7S4M - chains G and H of the 12 polymer chains in the assembly; structure by electron microscopy, 2.42 A resolution.

== Chain G ==
Protein: Ammonia monooxygenase/methane monooxygenase, subunit C family protein
From: Methylocystis sp. ATCC 49242
Amino-acid sequence (241 residues; row label = number of the first residue in the row):
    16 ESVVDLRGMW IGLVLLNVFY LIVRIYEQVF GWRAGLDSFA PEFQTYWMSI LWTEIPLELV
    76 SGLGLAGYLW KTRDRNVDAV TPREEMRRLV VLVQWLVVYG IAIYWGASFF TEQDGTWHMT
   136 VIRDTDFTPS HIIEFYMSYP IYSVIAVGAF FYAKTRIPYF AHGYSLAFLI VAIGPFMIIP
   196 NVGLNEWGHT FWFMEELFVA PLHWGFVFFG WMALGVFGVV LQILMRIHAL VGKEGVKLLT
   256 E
Bound ions: Cu ion: D129, H133, H146
Ligand contacts:
  - 1,2-dihexanoyl-sn-glycero-3-phosphocholine (HXG), molecule 1: G23, M24, G27, L80, Y83, T87, R102, V106, Q109, W110, V113, I160, Y167, R171
  - 1,2-dihexanoyl-sn-glycero-3-phosphocholine (HXG), molecule 2: A81, W85, F165, F166, K169, Y179, L184, I188

== Chain H ==
Protein: Unidentified Helix
From: Methylocystis sp. ATCC 49242
Amino-acid sequence (19 residues; each row starts with the number of its first residue; X marks 19 residues of unknown identity (built as UNK)):
     3 XXXXXXXXXX XXXXXXXXX
Ligand contacts: 1,2-dihexanoyl-sn-glycero-3-phosphocholine (HXG): UNK_17, UNK_18, UNK_20, UNK_21

== Interface between chain G and chain H ==
Chain G residues in contact with chain H, 11 residues: I26, L30, F34, Y41, T60, Y61, S64, I65, T68, L72, Y83

== In short ==
No residue of chain G is in contact with chain H. One 1,2-dihexanoyl-sn-glycero-3-phosphocholine molecule is
bound between chain G and chain H. Ligands of chain G: 1,2-dihexanoyl-sn-glycero-3-phosphocholine. The Cu ion
site is built by D129(G), H133(G) and H146(G).
Chain G is Ammonia monooxygenase/methane monooxygenase, subunit C family protein and chain H is Unidentified
Helix, both from Methylocystis sp. ATCC 49242; the structure, CryoEM structure of Methylocystis sp. str.
Rockwell pMMO in a POPC nanodisc at 2.42 Angstrom resolution, was determined by electron microscopy, deposited
together with 7S4H, 7S4I, 7S4J, 7S4K, 7S4L, 7T4O and 7T4P.
